5Y6Z - chains A and B of the 3 polymer chains in the assembly; structure by X-ray diffraction, 2.50 A resolution.

== Chain A ==
Molecule: Genome polyprotein
Source organism: Coxsackievirus A16
UniProtKB: L7WS61 (L7WS61_9ENTO); residues 1-462 here correspond to UniProt positions 1732-2193 (UniProt number = residue number + 1731)
Sequence (468 residues; row label = number of the first residue in the row):
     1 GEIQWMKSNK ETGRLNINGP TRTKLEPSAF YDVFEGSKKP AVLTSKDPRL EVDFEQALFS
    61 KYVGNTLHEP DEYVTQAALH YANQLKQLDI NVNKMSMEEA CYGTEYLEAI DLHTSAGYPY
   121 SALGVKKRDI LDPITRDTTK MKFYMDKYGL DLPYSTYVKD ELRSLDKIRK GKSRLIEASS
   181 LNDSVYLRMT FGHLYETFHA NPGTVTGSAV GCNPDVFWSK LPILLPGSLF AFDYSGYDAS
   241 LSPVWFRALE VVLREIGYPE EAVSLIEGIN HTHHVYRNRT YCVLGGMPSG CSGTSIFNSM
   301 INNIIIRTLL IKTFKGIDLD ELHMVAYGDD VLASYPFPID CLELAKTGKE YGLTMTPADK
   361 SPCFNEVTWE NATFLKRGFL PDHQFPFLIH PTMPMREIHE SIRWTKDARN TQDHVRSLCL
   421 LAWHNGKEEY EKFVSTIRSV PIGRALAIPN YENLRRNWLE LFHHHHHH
Disordered / not traced: 358-362, 463-468
Construct notes: expression tag (463-468)

== Chain B ==
Molecule: Template RNA
Sequence (33 nucleotides; numbered 581 to 613; the number before each row is that of its first residue):
   581 GGGAGAUGAA AGUCUCCAGG UCUCUCGUCG AAA
Disordered / not traced: 581-596, 612-613

== Interface between chain A and chain B ==
Contacting residue pairs (44):
  Asn18(A) - A598(B)  base contact
  Pro20(A) - A598(B)  sugar contact
  Pro20(A) - G599(B)  base contact
  Arg22(A) - G599(B)  base contact
  Leu43(A) - G599(B)  base contact
  Glu108(A) - U603(B)  phosphate contact
  Thr114(A) - G600(B)  phosphate contact
  Thr114(A) - U601(B)  hydrogen bond to the phosphate
  Ser115(A) - G599(B)  hydrogen bond to the phosphate
  Ser115(A) - G600(B)  hydrogen bond to the phosphate
  Ser121(A) - G599(B)  phosphate contact
  Lys126(A) - C597(B)  sugar contact
  Lys126(A) - A598(B)  phosphate contact
  Lys127(A) - U601(B)  salt bridge to the phosphate
  Tyr157(A) - G599(B)  sugar contact
  Lys159(A) - G600(B)  hydrogen bond to the base
  Asp160(A) - G599(B)  base contact
  Ile176(A) - G600(B)  base contact
  Glu177(A) - G600(B)  sugar contact
  Ala178(A) - G600(B)  sugar contact
  Ser179(A) - G600(B)  hydrogen bond to the sugar
  Arg188(A) - C602(B)  salt bridge to the phosphate
  His199(A) - C602(B)  phosphate contact
  His199(A) - U603(B)  salt bridge to the phosphate
  Val210(A) - U603(B)  sugar contact
  Gly211(A) - U603(B)  hydrogen bond to the sugar
  Gly211(A) - C604(B)  sugar contact
  Cys212(A) - U603(B)  sugar contact
  Cys212(A) - C604(B)  sugar contact
  Asn213(A) - C604(B)  hydrogen bond to the sugar
  Asn213(A) - U605(B)  sugar contact
  Ser289(A) - G600(B)  hydrogen bond to the base
  Gly290(A) - G600(B)  hydrogen bond to the sugar
  Gly290(A) - U601(B)  sugar contact
  Cys291(A) - U601(B)  hydrogen bond to the sugar
  Ser292(A) - U601(B)  sugar contact
  Gly293(A) - U601(B)  hydrogen bond to the sugar
  Thr294(A) - U601(B)  base contact
  Tyr327(A) - U603(B)  hydrogen bond to the sugar
  Asp413(A) - G607(B)  hydrogen bond to the sugar
  Arg416(A) - C606(B)  hydrogen bond to the phosphate
  Arg416(A) - G607(B)  salt bridge to the phosphate
  Leu420(A) - U605(B)  sugar contact
  Leu420(A) - C606(B)  sugar contact
Interface residues without a listed pair, chain A (38 interface residues in all): Gly19, Asp111, Ser184, Pro214, Ser417

== Summary ==
38 residues of chain A and 11 residues of chain B are in contact; the contacts include 14 hydrogen bonds and 4
salt bridges. Polar contacts include Lys159(A)-G600(B), Ser289(A)-G600(B) and Ser179(A)-G600(B).
Here chain A is Genome polyprotein (Coxsackievirus A16) and chain B is Template RNA. Entry 5Y6Z (Crystal
structure of the coxsackievirus A16 polymerase elongation complex) was determined by X-ray diffraction.
